Entry 6GOP (X-ray diffraction, 2.90 A resolution); this record covers chains N and a of the 28 polymer chains in the assembly.

Chain N:
Protein: Proteasome subunit beta type-1
From: Saccharomyces cerevisiae (strain ATCC 204508 / S288c)
Notes: EC 3.4.25.1
UniProt: P38624 (PSB1_YEAST); residues 1-196 here correspond to UniProt positions 20-215 (UniProt number = residue number + 19)
Sequence (196 residues; row label = number of the first residue in the row):
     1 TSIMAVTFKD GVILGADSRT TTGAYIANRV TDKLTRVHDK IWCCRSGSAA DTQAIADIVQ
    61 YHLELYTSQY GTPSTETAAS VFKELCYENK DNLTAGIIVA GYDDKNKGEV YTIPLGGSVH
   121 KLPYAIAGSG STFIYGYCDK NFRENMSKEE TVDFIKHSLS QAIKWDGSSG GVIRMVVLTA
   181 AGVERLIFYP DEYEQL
Covalently attached groups: Homosalinosporamide A - bound form (F6K) linked to Thr1
Ion coordination: Mg2+: Ile163, Ser169
Small-molecule neighbours: Homosalinosporamide A - bound form (F6K): Arg19, Thr20, Thr21, Gly23, Thr31, Lys33, Arg45, Ser46, Gly47, Ser48, Ala49, Thr52, Ser129, Ser168
What the authors report for this chain:
  - binding site for Homosalinosporamide A - bound form: Thr1

Chain a:
Protein: Proteasome subunit beta type-7
From: Saccharomyces cerevisiae (strain ATCC 204508 / S288c)
Notes: EC 3.4.25.1
UniProt: P30657 (PSB7_YEAST); residues -12 to 233 here correspond to UniProt positions 21-266 (UniProt number = residue number + 33)
Sequence (246 residues; row label = number of the first residue in the row; numbers below 1 keep their minus sign (Thr-12 is residue -12)):
   -12 TQIANAGASP MVNTQQPIVT GTSVISMKYD NGVIIAADNL GSYGSLLRFN GVERLIPVGD
    48 NTVVGISGDI SDMQHIERLL KDLVTENAYD NPLADAEEAL EPSYIFEYLA TVMYQRRSKM
   108 NPLWNAIIVA GVQSNGDQFL RYVNLLGVTY SSPTLATGFG AHMANPLLRK VVDRESDIPK
   168 TTVQVAEEAI VNAMRVLYYR DARSSRNFSL AIIDKNTGLT FKKNLQVENM KWDFAKDIKG
   228 YGTQKI
Disordered / not traced: -12 to 0

How chain N and chain a interact:
Residue-residue contacts (61):
  Arg19(N) - Ala189(a)
  Thr21(N) - Ala189(a)
  Ala24(N) - Phe146(a)
  Ala24(N) - Arg187(a)
  Ala24(N) - Asp188(a)
  Ala24(N) - Ala189(a)  hydrogen bond (backbone-backbone)
  Tyr25(N) - Phe146(a)
  Tyr25(N) - Arg187(a)
  Ile26(N) - Tyr186(a)
  Ile26(N) - Arg187(a)  hydrogen bond (backbone-backbone)
  Ile26(N) - Asp188(a)
  Ile26(N) - Ala189(a)
  Ala27(N) - Arg187(a)  hydrogen bond (backbone-side chain)
  Arg29(N) - Tyr186(a)
  Arg29(N) - Arg187(a)
  Arg29(N) - Lys218(a)  hydrogen bond (side chain-backbone)
  Arg29(N) - Trp219(a)
  Arg29(N) - Phe221(a)
  Val30(N) - Phe221(a)  hydrophobic
  Val30(N) - Ala222(a)  hydrophobic
  Val30(N) - Ile225(a)
  Asp32(N) - Lys226(a)
  Asp32(N) - Gly227(a)  hydrogen bond (side chain-backbone)
  Leu34(N) - Gln231(a)
  Thr35(N) - Tyr228(a)
  Thr35(N) - Gln231(a)
  Arg36(N) - Gln231(a)  hydrogen bond (backbone-side chain)
  Trp42(N) - Gln231(a)
  Trp42(N) - Ile233(a)  hydrophobic
  Arg45(N) - Tyr228(a)
  Gln53(N) - Tyr228(a)  hydrogen bond (backbone-side chain)
  Ala56(N) - Tyr228(a)
  Asp57(N) - Tyr228(a)  hydrogen bond
  Phe133(N) - Leu33(a)  hydrophobic
  Lys164(N) - Leu34(a)
  Trp165(N) - Ser32(a)
  Trp165(N) - Leu33(a)
  Trp165(N) - Leu34(a)  hydrogen bond (backbone-backbone)
  Trp165(N) - Arg35(a)
  Asp166(N) - Ser32(a)
  Asp166(N) - Leu34(a)
  Gly167(N) - Ser32(a)  hydrogen bond (backbone-backbone)
  Gly167(N) - Leu34(a)
  Gly167(N) - Ala189(a)
  Gly171(N) - Trp219(a)
  Val172(N) - Trp219(a)  hydrophobic
  Val172(N) - Ala222(a)  hydrophobic
  Arg174(N) - Ala222(a)  hydrogen bond (side chain-backbone)
  Arg174(N) - Ile225(a)
  Arg185(N) - Lys226(a)
  Arg185(N) - Gln231(a)
  Arg185(N) - Ile233(a)  hydrogen bond (side chain-backbone)
  Ile187(N) - Ala222(a)  hydrophobic
  Ile187(N) - Lys223(a)
  Tyr189(N) - Trp219(a)
  Tyr189(N) - Asp220(a)  hydrogen bond (side chain-backbone)
  Tyr189(N) - Lys223(a)
  Pro190(N) - Trp219(a)
  Asp191(N) - Arg193(a)  salt bridge
  Glu194(N) - Tyr185(a)  hydrogen bond
  Glu194(N) - Arg193(a)  salt bridge
Also at the interface, not in a pair above, chain N (35 interface residues in all): Asn28, Ile163, Ser168, Val183
Also at the interface, not in a pair above, chain a (27 interface residues in all): Asn37, Met150, Arg190, Met217

In short:
35 residues of chain N and 27 residues of chain a are in contact; the contacts include 14 hydrogen bonds and 2
salt bridges. Polar contacts include Asp191(N)-Arg193(a), Glu194(N)-Arg193(a) and Ala27(N)-Arg187(a).
Covalently linked Homosalinosporamide A - bound form: at Thr1(N). From the paper: a binding site for
Homosalinosporamide A - bound form at Thr1(N).
Chain N is Proteasome subunit beta type-1 and chain a is Proteasome subunit beta type-7, both from
Saccharomyces cerevisiae (strain ATCC 204508 / S288c); the structure, Yeast 20S Proteasome in complex with
Homosalinosporamide A, was determined by X-ray diffraction.
